PDB entry 8TXT | X-ray diffraction, 3.19 A resolution | chains A and F of the 12 polymer chains in the assembly

Chain A:
Molecule: Hemagglutinin
From: Influenza A virus (A/Viet Nam/1203/2004(H5N1))
Notes: fragment: HA1 subdomain
Reference sequence: Q5EP31 (Q5EP31_9INFA); the construct lacks a stretch of the UniProt sequence, so the offset changes along the chain: 11-55 = UniProt 17-61; 56-83 = UniProt 63-90; 84-96 = UniProt 92-104; 97-125 = UniProt 106-134; 3 more segments
Chain sequence (334 residues; row label = number of the first residue in the row; a row labelled like 125A-125B holds insertion residues (125A, then the next letters in order)):
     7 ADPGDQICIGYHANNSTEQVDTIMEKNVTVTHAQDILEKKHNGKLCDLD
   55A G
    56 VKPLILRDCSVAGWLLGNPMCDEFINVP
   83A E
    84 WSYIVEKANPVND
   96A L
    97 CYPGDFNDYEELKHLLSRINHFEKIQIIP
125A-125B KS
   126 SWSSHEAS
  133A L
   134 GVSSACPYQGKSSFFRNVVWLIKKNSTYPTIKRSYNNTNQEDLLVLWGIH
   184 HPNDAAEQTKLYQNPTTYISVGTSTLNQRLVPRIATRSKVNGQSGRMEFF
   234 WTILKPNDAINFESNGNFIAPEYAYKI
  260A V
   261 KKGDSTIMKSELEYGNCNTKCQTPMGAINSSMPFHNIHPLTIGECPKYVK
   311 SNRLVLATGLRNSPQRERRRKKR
Unresolved in the structure: 7, 325-333
Disulfide bonds: Cys52-Cys277, Cys64-Cys76, Cys97-Cys139, Cys281-Cys305
Covalently attached groups: N-acetylglucosamine (NAG) linked to Asn33, Asn240, Asn289
Differences from the reference sequence: expression tag (7-10)

Chain F:
Molecule: Hemagglutinin
From: Influenza A virus (A/Viet Nam/1203/2004(H5N1))
Notes: fragment: HA2 subdomain
Reference sequence: A0A6B7HQ27 (A0A6B7HQ27_9INFA); residues 1-174 here correspond to UniProt positions 330-503 (UniProt number = residue number + 329)
Chain sequence (177 residues; row label = number of the first residue in the row):
     1 GLFGAIAGFIEGGWQGMVDGWYGYHHSNEQGSGYAADKESTQKAIDGVTN
    51 KVNSIIDKMNTQFEAVGREFNNLERRIENLNKKMEDGFLDVWTYNAELLV
   101 LMENERTLDFHDSNVKNLYDKVRLQLRDNAKELGNGCFEFYHKCDNECME
   151 SVRNGTYDYPQYSEEARLKREEISSGR
Unresolved in the structure: 177
Disulfide bonds: Cys144-Cys148
Covalently attached groups: N-acetylglucosamine (NAG) linked to Asn154
Differences from the reference sequence: expression tag (175-177)

How chain A and chain F interact:
Residue-residue contacts (9; chain A residue first):
  Asp104(A) - Leu73(F)
  Glu106(A) - Arg76(F)
  Glu107(A) - Leu73(F)
  Glu107(A) - Glu74(F)
  Glu107(A) - Arg75(F)  hydrogen bond (side chain-backbone)
  Glu107(A) - Arg76(F)  salt bridge
  His110(A) - Arg75(F)
  His110(A) - Arg76(F)
  His110(A) - Asn79(F)
Interface residues without a listed pair, chain F (6 interface residues in all): Asn72

In short:
4 residues of chain A face 6 of chain F across their interface, with 1 hydrogen bond and 1 salt bridge. Polar
contacts include Glu107(A)-Arg76(F) and Glu107(A)-Arg75(F).
Chain A is Hemagglutinin and chain F is Hemagglutinin, both from Influenza A virus (A/Viet
Nam/1203/2004(H5N1)); the structure, Crystal structure of 05.GC.w13.02 Fab in complex with H5 HA from A/Viet
Nam/1203/2004(H5N1), was determined by X-ray diffraction together with 8TXM, 8TXP, 8TY7 and 8U44 from the same
study.
